PDB entry 5J6R | X-ray diffraction, 4.01 A resolution (low resolution: residue-level contacts below are approximate; hydrogen-bond / salt-bridge calls are withheld) | chains C and H of the 5 polymer chains in the assembly

# Chain C (and H)
Name: Major capsid protein L1
Source organism: Human papillomavirus type 59
Notes: chain H of this document is another copy of the same molecule, construct and numbering; everything in this record applies to it too
UniProt: Q81971 (Q81971_HPV59); residue numbers follow UniProt; this construct covers 10-508
Sequence (500 residues; numbered 9 to 508; the number before each row is that of its first residue):
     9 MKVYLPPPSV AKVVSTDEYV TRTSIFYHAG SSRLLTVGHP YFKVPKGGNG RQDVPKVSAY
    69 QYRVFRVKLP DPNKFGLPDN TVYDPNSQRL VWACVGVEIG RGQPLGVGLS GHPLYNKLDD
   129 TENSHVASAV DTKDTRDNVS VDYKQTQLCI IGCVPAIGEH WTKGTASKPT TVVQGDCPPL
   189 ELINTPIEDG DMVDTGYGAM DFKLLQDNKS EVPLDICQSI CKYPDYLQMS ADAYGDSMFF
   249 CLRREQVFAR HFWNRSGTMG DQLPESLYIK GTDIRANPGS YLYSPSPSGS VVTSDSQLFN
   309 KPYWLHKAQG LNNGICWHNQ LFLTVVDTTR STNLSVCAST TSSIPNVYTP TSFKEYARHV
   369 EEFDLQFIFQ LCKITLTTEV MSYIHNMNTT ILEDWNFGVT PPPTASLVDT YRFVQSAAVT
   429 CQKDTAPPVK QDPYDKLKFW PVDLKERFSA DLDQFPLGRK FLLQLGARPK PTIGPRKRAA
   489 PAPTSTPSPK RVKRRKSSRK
Unresolved in the structure: 9-19, 405-438, 474-508 (chain H: 9-19, 173-178, 405-438, 474-508)
Differences from the reference sequence: initiating methionine (9); engineered mutation Ser175 (Cys in Q81971)

# Chain C / chain H interface
Contacting residue pairs (160; chain C residue first):
  Arg41(C) with Asn192(H); Asp233(H)
  Leu43(C) with Leu190(H)
  Val45(C) with Trp169(H)
  His47(C) with Asp269(H); Tyr289(H)
  Tyr49(C) with Tyr291(H)
  Phe50(C) with Leu271(H); Pro272(H); Leu275(H); Tyr289(H)
  Val52(C) with Asp269(H)
  Gly108(C) with Leu235(H)
  Gly110(C) with Glu167(H); Tyr231(H); Leu235(H)
  Gln111(C) with Glu167(H); Trp169(H)
  Pro112(C) with Lys152(H); Asp202(H); Tyr231(H)
  Leu113(C) with Lys152(H); Asp202(H); Glu253(H); Val255(H)
  Val115(C) with Val255(H); Phe256(H); Ala257(H); Pro293(H)
  Leu117(C) with Phe260(H); Tyr291(H); Ser292(H); Pro293(H)
  Gly119(C) with Tyr291(H)
  His120(C) with Leu275(H); Tyr276(H); Tyr291(H)
  Pro121(C) with Pro286(H); Gly287(H); Tyr291(H)
  Leu122(C) with Tyr276(H); Ile277(H)
  Lys125(C) with Ser132(H)
  Asp142(C) with Arg283(H)
  Arg144(C) with Ile277(H); Arg283(H)
  Asn146(C) with Thr129(H); Asn262(H); Ser288(H); Tyr291(H)
  Val147(C) with Thr129(H)
  Ser148(C) with Thr129(H); Phe260(H); Tyr291(H)
  Val149(C) with Phe260(H)
  Asp150(C) with Phe260(H)
  Asp215(C) with Ile277(H)
  Asn216(C) with Ile277(H)
  Lys217(C) with Glu273(H); Ser274(H); Leu275(H); Tyr276(H); Ile277(H)
  Leu222(C) with Leu271(H); Leu275(H)
  Cys225(C) with Leu275(H)
  Gln226(C) with Ser274(H); Leu275(H)
  Arg258(C) with Glu130(H); Ala257(H); Arg258(H); Phe260(H)
  His259(C) with Glu130(H); Asn131(H)
  Trp261(C) with Glu130(H); Asn131(H)
  Ser298(C) with Phe256(H)
  Val299(C) with Val255(H); Phe256(H)
  Val300(C) with Gln254(H); Val255(H)
  Thr301(C) with Arg252(H); Glu253(H)
  Ser302(C) with Arg252(H); Glu253(H)
  Asp303(C) with Arg252(H)
  Asn308(C) with Leu235(H); Arg251(H)
  Thr340(C) with Gly204(H)
  Leu342(C) with Tyr205(H); Met208(H)
  Ser343(C) with Gln214(H); Glu219(H); Arg263(H)
  Val344(C) with Cys185(H); Pro186(H); Leu213(H)
  Cys345(C) with Leu213(H); Gln214(H); Asp215(H); Asn216(H)
  Ala346(C) with Gly183(H); Asp215(H)
  Ser347(C) with Gln182(H); Gly183(H); Asp215(H)
  Thr348(C) with Gln182(H)
  Thr349(C) with Gln182(H)
  Ser350(C) with Gln182(H)
  Tyr356(C) with Asp142(H); Arg144(H); Asn216(H); Ser264(H)
  Pro358(C) with Asp139(H); Thr140(H); Lys141(H); Asp142(H); Ser264(H); Gly265(H); Thr266(H)
  Thr359(C) with Thr266(H)
  Phe361(C) with Asp215(H); Asn216(H); Thr266(H)
  Lys362(C) with Gly183(H); Thr266(H); Gly268(H)
  Glu363(C) with Asn124(H); Glu219(H); Ser264(H); Thr266(H); Met267(H); Gly268(H); Leu290(H)
  Tyr364(C) with Gly183(H); Asp184(H); Cys185(H); Gly268(H); Asp269(H); Leu290(H)
  Ala365(C) with Asp269(H); Leu290(H)
  Arg366(C) with Cys185(H); Asp269(H)
  Val368(C) with Trp169(H)
  Glu370(C) with Glu167(H); Asp233(H); Leu235(H)
  Asp372(C) with Leu235(H)
  Asp459(C) with Lys20(H)
  Asp461(C) with Leu319(H)
  Gln462(C) with Val21(H); Leu319(H)
  Pro464(C) with Ser238(H)
  Arg467(C) with Ser238(H); Asp240(H); Ala241(H); Gln317(H); Gly318(H); Leu319(H)
Interface residues without a listed pair, chain C (78 interface residues in all): Arg109, Gly114, Ser118, Asp128, Thr143, Asp145, Ile352, Phe371, Leu471
Interface residues without a listed pair, chain H (82 interface residues in all): His133, Leu188, Gly206, Ala207, Ala239, Trp261, Gln270, Gly279, Lys315

# Overview
The interface between chain C and chain H involves 78 residues on one side and 82 on the other.
Both chains are Major capsid protein L1 (Human papillomavirus type 59). Entry 5J6R (Crystal structure of Human
Papillomavirus Type 59 L1 pentamer) was determined by X-ray diffraction, deposited together with 5JB1.
